PDB entry 3NZJ | X-ray diffraction, 2.40 A resolution | chains B and C of the 30 polymer chains in the assembly

# Chain B
Protein: Proteasome component Y13
Organism: Saccharomyces cerevisiae
Notes: EC 3.4.25.1
UniProt: P23638 (PSA4_YEAST); the construct lacks a stretch of the UniProt sequence and is renumbered around it, so the offset changes along the chain: 3-63 = UniProt 1-61; 64-144 = UniProt 63-143; 145-200 = UniProt 145-200; 202-204 = UniProt 201-203; 2 more segments
Chain sequence (258 residues; each row starts with the number of its first residue; note: 1 number in that range is skipped by the numbering (no residue carries it; nothing is unmodelled there); a row labelled like 20A-20B holds insertion residues (20A, then the next letters in order)):
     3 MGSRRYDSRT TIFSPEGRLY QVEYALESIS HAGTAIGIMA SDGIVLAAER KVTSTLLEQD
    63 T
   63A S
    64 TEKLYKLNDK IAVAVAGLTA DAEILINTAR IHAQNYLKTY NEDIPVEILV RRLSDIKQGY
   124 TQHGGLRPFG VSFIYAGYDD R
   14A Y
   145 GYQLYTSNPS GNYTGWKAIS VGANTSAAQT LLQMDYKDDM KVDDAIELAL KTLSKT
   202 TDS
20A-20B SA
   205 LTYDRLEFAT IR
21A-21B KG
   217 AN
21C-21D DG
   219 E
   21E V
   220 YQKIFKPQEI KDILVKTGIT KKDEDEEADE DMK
Not modelled in the structure: 3, 240-252
Swiss-Prot annotation at these positions:
  - cross-link (Glycyl lysine isopeptide (Lys-Gly)): Lys101 (interchain with G-Cter in ubiquitin), Lys199 (interchain with G-Cter in ubiquitin), Lys225 (interchain with G-Cter in ubiquitin)

# Chain C
Protein: Proteasome component PRE6
Organism: Saccharomyces cerevisiae
Notes: EC 3.4.25.1
UniProt: P40303 (PSA7_YEAST); the construct lacks a stretch of the UniProt sequence and is renumbered around it, so the offset changes along the chain: 5-62 = UniProt 1-58; 63-143 = UniProt 60-140; 145-180 = UniProt 144-179; 182-203 = UniProt 184-205; 1 more segments
Chain sequence (254 residues; row label = number of the first residue in the row; note: 3 numbers in that range are skipped by the numbering (no residue carries them; nothing is unmodelled there); a row labelled like 18A-18D holds insertion residues (18A, then the next letters in order)):
     5 MSGYDRALSI FSPDGHIFQV EYALEAVKRG TCAVGVKGKN CVVLGCERRS TLKLQDTR
   62A I
    63 TPSKVSKIDS HVVLSFSGLN ADSRILIEKA RVEAQSHRLT LEDPVTVEYL TRYVAGVQQR
   123 YTQSGGVRPF GVSTLIAGFD P
   14A R
   144 D
   14B D
   145 EPKLYQTEPS GIYSSWSAQT IGRNSKTVRE FLEKNY
18A-18D DRKE
   182 PPATVEECVK LTVRSLLEVV QT
   206 GAKNIEITVV KPDSDIVALS SEEINQYVTQ IEQEKQEQQE QDKKKKSNH
Not modelled in the structure: 5-6, 244-254
Swiss-Prot annotation at these positions:
  - modified residue: Thr63 (Phosphothreonine)

# How chain B and chain C interact
Contacting residue pairs (72; chain B residue first):
  Arg6(B) with Arg10(C), hydrogen bond (backbone-side chain)
  Asp9(B) with Tyr8(C), hydrogen bond; Arg10(C), salt bridge
  Arg11(B) with Arg10(C)
  Thr13(B) with Leu12(C); Arg130(C)
  Ile14(B) with Leu12(C), hydrophobic; Gln23(C)
  Tyr14A(B) with Arg62(C), hydrogen bond (backbone-side chain); Ile62A(C), hydrophobic
  Phe15(B) with Gln23(C); Tyr26(C), hydrophobic; Ala27(C), hydrophobic; Leu81(C), hydrophobic; Arg130(C); Pro131(C); Gly133(C)
  Ser16(B) with Tyr26(C)
  Pro17(B) with Tyr26(C), hydrophobic; Glu29(C)
  Glu18(B) with Glu29(C); Arg33(C), hydrogen bond (backbone-side chain)
  Gly19(B) with Tyr26(C); Glu29(C); Ala30(C)
  Arg20(B) with Arg33(C)
  Leu21(B) with Arg130(C)
  Met41(B) with Asp60(C); Arg62(C)
  Arg114(B) with Arg86(C)
  Ser117(B) with Arg86(C)
  Asp118(B) with Arg86(C), salt bridge
  Gln121(B) with Ala83(C); Asp84(C); Ile87(C)
  Thr124(B) with Arg130(C), hydrogen bond (backbone-side chain)
  Gln125(B) with Tyr123(C); Gly128(C); Val129(C); Arg130(C), hydrogen bond (backbone-backbone); Phe132(C)
  His126(B) with Gly128(C); Val129(C)
  Gly127(B) with Tyr8(C); Gly128(C)
  Gly128(B) with Tyr8(C)
  Tyr146(B) with Arg62(C), hydrogen bond (backbone-side chain)
  Gln147(B) with Ile62A(C)
  Leu148(B) with Ile62A(C)
  Tyr149(B) with Ile62A(C)
  Ser154(B) with Ala83(C)
  Gly155(B) with Ala83(C); Arg86(C), hydrogen bond (backbone-side chain)
  Asn156(B) with Asn82(C)
  Tyr157(B) with Pro64(C); Arg86(C)
  Thr158(B) with Thr63(C)
  Gly159(B) with Gln59(C); Asp60(C), hydrogen bond (backbone-backbone); Ile62A(C); Thr63(C), hydrogen bond (backbone-side chain)
  Trp160(B) with Leu56(C), hydrophobic; Leu58(C); Gln59(C); Asp60(C)
  Lys161(B) with Leu58(C), hydrogen bond (backbone-backbone); Gln59(C)
  Ala162(B) with Leu58(C)
  Gln173(B) with Leu56(C); Leu58(C)
  Gln177(B) with Lys57(C); Leu58(C)
Also at the interface, not in a pair above, chain B (41 interface residues in all): Glu110, Leu176, Tyr180

# Summary
The interface between chain B and chain C involves 41 residues on one side and 31 on the other, with 11
hydrogen bonds and 2 salt bridges. Among the polar pairs are Asp9(B)-Arg10(C), Asp118(B)-Arg86(C) and
Arg6(B)-Arg10(C).
Here chain B is Proteasome component Y13 and chain C is Proteasome component PRE6, both from Saccharomyces
cerevisiae. Entry 3NZJ (Crystal structure of yeast 20S proteasome in complex with ligand 2a) was determined by
X-ray diffraction together with 3NZW and 3NZX from the same study.
